Entry 8E11 (X-ray diffraction, 1.80 A resolution); this record covers chain A.

[Chain A]
Name: DNA polymerase beta
From: Mus musculus
Notes: EC 2.7.7.7, 4.2.99.-
UniProtKB: Q8K409 (DPOLB_MOUSE); residue numbers follow UniProt; this construct covers 88-335
Sequence (249 residues; row label = number of the first residue in the row):
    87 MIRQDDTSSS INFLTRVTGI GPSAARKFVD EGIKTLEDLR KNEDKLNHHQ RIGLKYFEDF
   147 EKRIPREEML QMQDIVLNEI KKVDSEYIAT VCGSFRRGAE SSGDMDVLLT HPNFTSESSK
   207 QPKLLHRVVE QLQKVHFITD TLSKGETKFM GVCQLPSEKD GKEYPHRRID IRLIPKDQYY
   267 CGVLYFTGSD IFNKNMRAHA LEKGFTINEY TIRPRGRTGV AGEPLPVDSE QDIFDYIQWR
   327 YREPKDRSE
Not modelled in the structure: 87-92, 244-247
Construct notes: expression tag (87); engineered mutation R301 (Leu in Q8K409), R303 (Val in Q8K409)
Residues lining bound ligands: malonic acid (MLA): R149, G179, S180, S187, S188, G189, D190
Swiss-Prot annotation at these positions:
  - region: R183 to D192 (DNA-binding)
  - binding site (K(+)): T101, V103, I106
  - binding site (Na(+)): T101, V103, I106
  - binding site (a 2'-deoxyribonucleoside 5'-triphosphate): R149, S180, R183, G189, D190
  - binding site (Mg(2+)): D190, D192, D256
  - modified residue: R152 (Omega-N-methylarginine)

[Overview]
Bound to chain A: malonic acid. Curated annotation (UniProt) lists 3 K+-binding residues, 3 Na+-binding
residues, 5 residues binding 2'-deoxyribonucleoside 5'-triphosphate and 3 Mg2+-binding residues.
Chain A is DNA polymerase beta (Mus musculus); the structure, Structure of mouse DNA polymerase Beta (PolB)
mutant, was determined by X-ray diffraction together with 8E10 from the same study.
